PDB entry 9K2C | X-ray diffraction, 1.98 A resolution | chains I and J of the 14 polymer chains in the assembly

[Chain I (and J)]
Protein: ATP-dependent Clp protease proteolytic subunit
Source organism: Staphylococcus aureus subsp. aureus Mu3
Notes: EC 3.4.21.92; chain J of this document is another copy of the same molecule, construct and numbering; everything in this record applies to it too
UniProtKB: A7WZR9 (CLPP_STAA1); numbering as in UniProt (aligned over 1-195)
Amino-acid sequence (203 residues; row label = number of the first residue in the row):
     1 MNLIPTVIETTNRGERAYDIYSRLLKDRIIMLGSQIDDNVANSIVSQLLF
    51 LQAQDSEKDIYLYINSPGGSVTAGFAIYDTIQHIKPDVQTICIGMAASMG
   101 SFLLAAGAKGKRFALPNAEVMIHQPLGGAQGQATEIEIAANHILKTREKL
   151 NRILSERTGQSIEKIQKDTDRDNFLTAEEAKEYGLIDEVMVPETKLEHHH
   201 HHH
Not modelled in the structure: 1-3, 9-15, 193-203 (chain J: 1-3, 9-17, 193-196)
Construct notes: expression tag (196-203)
Bound ions: Mg2+: Ile-81, Pro-86
Residues lining bound ligands:
  - A1EEF ((6S,9AS)-6-(1H-imidazol-5-ylmethyl)-8-(naphthalen-1-ylmethyl)-4,7-bis(oxidanylidene)-N-(phenylmethyl)-3,6,9,9A-tetrahydro-2H-pyrazino[1,2-a]pyrimidine-1-carboxamide), molecule 1: Arg-23, Leu-24, Asp-27, Ile-29, Met-31, Tyr-61, Tyr-63, Ile-91, Ile-93, Leu-115, Met-190
  - A1EEF, molecule 2: Val-45, Leu-49, Phe-50, Gln-52, Ala-53, His-83
Curated features (UniProtKB/Swiss-Prot):
  - active site: Ser-98 (Nucleophile), His-123

[How chain I and chain J interact]
Contacting residue pairs - 60 pairs, chain I then chain J:
  Tyr-18(I) with Ile-8(J)
  Ser-22(I) with Pro-5(J); Thr-6(J), hydrogen bond (side chain-backbone)
  Leu-25(I) with Pro-5(J), hydrophobic
  Asp-38(I) with Gly-33(J); Asn-65(J), hydrogen bond; Met-95(J)
  Asn-39(I) with Tyr-21(J)
  Asn-42(I) with Tyr-21(J); Met-31(J); Gly-33(J), hydrogen bond (side chain-backbone); Tyr-63(J), hydrogen bond; Asn-65(J)
  Ser-43(I) with Pro-5(J); Tyr-21(J), hydrogen bond (backbone-side chain)
  Val-45(I) with Tyr-63(J), hydrophobic
  Ser-46(I) with Ile-20(J); Tyr-21(J); Leu-24(J); Met-31(J)
  Gln-47(I) with Pro-5(J)
  Leu-49(I) with Ile-29(J), hydrophobic
  Phe-50(I) with Val-7(J), hydrophobic; Ile-20(J), hydrophobic; Arg-23(J)
  Glu-57(I) with His-199(J), hydrogen bond (backbone-side chain); His-201(J), salt bridge; His-202(J)
  Lys-58(I) with His-201(J), hydrogen bond (side chain-backbone); His-202(J); His-203(J), hydrogen bond (side chain-backbone)
  Asp-59(I) with His-202(J), salt bridge; His-203(J), salt bridge
  Tyr-61(I) with His-203(J), hydrogen bond
  Thr-72(I) with Gly-94(J); Met-95(J); Glu-119(J)
  Phe-75(I) with Asn-117(J)
  Ala-76(I) with Ile-93(J), hydrophobic; Gly-94(J)
  Tyr-78(I) with Asn-117(J)
  Asp-79(I) with Leu-115(J); Pro-116(J); Asn-117(J), hydrogen bond (side chain-backbone); Ala-118(J), hydrogen bond (side chain-backbone)
  Gln-82(I) with Pro-192(J)
  His-83(I) with Met-190(J); Pro-192(J)
  Asp-87(I) with His-202(J), salt bridge
  Gln-89(I) with His-203(J)
  Lys-111(I) with His-202(J)
  Gln-132(I) with Arg-171(J), hydrogen bond
  Thr-134(I) with Arg-171(J)
  Glu-135(I) with Arg-171(J)
  Ile-138(I) with Arg-171(J); Asp-172(J)
  His-142(I) with Glu-119(J), salt bridge; Phe-174(J)
  Lys-149(I) with Asn-117(J), hydrogen bond (side chain-backbone)
  Ile-153(I) with Asn-117(J)
Interface residues without a listed pair, chain I (36 interface residues in all): Asp-19, Ala-41, Thr-80
Interface residues without a listed pair, chain J (32 interface residues in all): Pro-67, Val-191

[Overview]
36 residues of chain I and 32 residues of chain J are in contact; the contacts include 13 hydrogen bonds and 5
salt bridges. Polar pairs include Glu-57(I)/His-201(J), Asp-59(I)/His-202(J) and Asp-59(I)/His-203(J). Ligands
of chain I: compound A1EEF.
Both chains are ATP-dependent Clp protease proteolytic subunit (Staphylococcus aureus subsp. aureus Mu3).
Entry 9K2C (Structure of ClpP from Staphylococcus aureus in complex with ZY1) was determined by X-ray
diffraction (same publication as 9K2A, 9K2B, 9K2D and 9K2K).
